PDB entry 2XBO | X-ray diffraction, 4.00 A resolution | chains 3 and 4 of the 4 polymer chains in the assembly

== Chain 3 ==
Name: P1
From: Equine rhinitis a virus
Notes: fragment: capsid protein vp3, residues 311-536
Reference sequence: B9VV85 (B9VV85_9PICO); residues 1-226 here correspond to UniProt positions 311-536 (UniProt number = residue number + 310)
Amino-acid sequence (226 residues; numbered 1 to 226; the number before each row is that of its first residue):
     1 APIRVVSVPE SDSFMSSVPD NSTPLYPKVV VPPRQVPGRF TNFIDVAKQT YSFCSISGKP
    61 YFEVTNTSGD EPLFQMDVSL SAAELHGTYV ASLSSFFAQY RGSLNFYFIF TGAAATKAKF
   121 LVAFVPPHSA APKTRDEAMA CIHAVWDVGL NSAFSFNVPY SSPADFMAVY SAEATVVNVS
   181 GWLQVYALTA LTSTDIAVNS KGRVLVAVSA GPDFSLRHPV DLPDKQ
Sequence notes: conflict Lys59 (Arg369 in B9VV85), Tyr107 (Arg417 in B9VV85)

== Chain 4 ==
Name: P1
From: Equine rhinitis a virus
Notes: fragment: capsid protein vp4, residues 1-80
Reference sequence: B9VV85 (B9VV85_9PICO); numbering as in UniProt (aligned over 1-80)
Amino-acid sequence (80 residues; each row starts with the number of its first residue):
     1 GAGTSTPTTG NQNMSGNSGS IVQNFYMQQY QNSIDADLGD NVISPEGQGS NTSSSTSSSQ
    61 SSGLGGWFSS LLNLGTKLLA
Disordered / not traced: 1-15, 38-80

== How chain 3 and chain 4 interact ==
Pairs across the interface (22):
  Pro19(3) - Asn17(4)
  Pro19(3) - Ser18(4)
  Pro19(3) - Gly19(4)  hydrogen bond (backbone-backbone)
  Asp20(3) - Ser20(4)
  Asp20(3) - Gln23(4)
  Asn21(3) - Ser18(4)
  Asn21(3) - Gln23(4)
  Asn21(3) - Gln31(4)
  Ser22(3) - Gln31(4)  hydrogen bond (backbone-side chain)
  Thr23(3) - Tyr26(4)
  Pro24(3) - Tyr26(4)
  Pro24(3) - Tyr30(4)
  Pro24(3) - Gln31(4)
  Pro27(3) - Tyr30(4)
  Lys28(3) - Gln29(4)
  Lys28(3) - Tyr30(4)
  Val29(3) - Ser33(4)
  Val29(3) - Ile34(4)  hydrogen bond (backbone-backbone)
  Val30(3) - Ile34(4)
  Val31(3) - Ser33(4)
  Val31(3) - Ile34(4)  hydrogen bond (backbone-backbone)
  Arg34(3) - Asp35(4)  salt bridge
Also at the interface, not in a pair above, chain 3 (16 interface residues in all): Ser17, Val18, Tyr26, Pro33
Also at the interface, not in a pair above, chain 4 (16 interface residues in all): Val22, Asn32, Ala36, Asp37

== In short ==
The chain 3/chain 4 interface involves 16 residues from each chain, with 4 hydrogen bonds and 1 salt bridge.
Polar contacts include Arg34(3)-Asp35(4), Ser22(3)-Gln31(4) and Pro19(3)-Gly19(4).
Here chain 3 is P1 and chain 4 is P1, both from Equine rhinitis a virus. Entry 2XBO (Equine Rhinitis A Virus
in Complex with its Sialic Acid Receptor) was determined by X-ray diffraction.
